Entry 9LGM (electron microscopy, 2.84 A resolution); this record covers chains A and N of the 5 polymer chains in the assembly.

[Chain A]
Molecule: Guanine nucleotide-binding protein G(s) subunit alpha isoforms short
From: Homo sapiens
Notes: EC 3.6.5.-
UniProtKB: P63092 (GNAS2_HUMAN); aligned in 2 segments with insertions or deletions, so no single offset holds: 6-64 ~ UniProt 6-64; 204-384 ~ UniProt 204-394
Chain sequence (248 residues; each row starts with the number of its first residue; note: 131 numbers in that range are skipped by the numbering (no residue carries them; nothing is unmodelled there)):
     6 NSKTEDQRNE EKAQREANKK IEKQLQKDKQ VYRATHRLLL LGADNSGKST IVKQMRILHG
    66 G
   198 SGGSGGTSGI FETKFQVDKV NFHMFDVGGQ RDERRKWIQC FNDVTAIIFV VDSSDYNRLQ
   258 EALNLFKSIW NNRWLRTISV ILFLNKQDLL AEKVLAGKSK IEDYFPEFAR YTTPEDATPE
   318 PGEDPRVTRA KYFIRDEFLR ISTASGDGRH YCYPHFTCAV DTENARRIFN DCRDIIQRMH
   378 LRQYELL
Disordered / not traced: 6-7, 198-204
Sequence notes: engineered mutation Asp49 (Gly in P63092), Asn50 (Glu in P63092), Ala362 (Ile372 in P63092), Ile365 (Val375 in P63092); linker (65-66, 198-203); conflict Asp249 (Ala in P63092), Asp252 (Ser in P63092)

[Chain N]
Molecule: Nanobody 35
From: Lama glama
Notes: antibody fragment or engineered binder
Chain sequence (157 residues; each row starts with the number of its first residue; numbers below 1 keep their minus sign (Met-22 is residue -22)):
   -22 MKYLLPTAAA GLLLLAAQPA MAMQVQLQES GGGLVQPGGS LRLSCAASGF TFSNYKMNWV
    38 RQAPGKGLEW VSDISQSGAS ISYTGSVKGR FTISRDNAKN TLYLQMNSLK PEDTAVYYCA
    98 RCPAPFTRDC FDVTSTTYAY RGQGTQVTVS SHHHHHH
Disordered / not traced: -22 to 0, 128-134

[Chain A / chain N interface]
Contacting residue pairs - 26 pairs, chain A then chain N:
  Arg228(A) with Thr114(N), hydrogen bond
  Asp229(A) with Ser112(N); Thr113(N), hydrogen bond (side chain-backbone); Thr114(N)
  Glu230(A) with Asp109(N); Thr114(N); Tyr115(N)
  Arg231(A) with Asp109(N), hydrogen bond (backbone-side chain)
  Arg232(A) with Pro100(N); Phe108(N); Asp109(N), hydrogen bond (backbone-side chain); Tyr115(N); Tyr117(N)
  Ile235(A) with Phe108(N), hydrophobic
  Gln257(A) with Trp47(N); Thr61(N)
  Asn261(A) with Trp47(N)
  Ser265(A) with Asp106(N); Cys107(N), hydrogen bond (side chain-backbone); Phe108(N)
  Asn268(A) with Arg105(N)
  Asn269(A) with Asp106(N); Phe108(N)
  Leu272(A) with Phe108(N), hydrophobic
  Tyr301(A) with Gly62(N)
  Pro303(A) with Gly62(N)
Also at the interface, not in a pair above, chain A (17 interface residues in all): Ile266, Arg270, Asp300
Also at the interface, not in a pair above, chain N (17 interface residues in all): Ser63, Lys65, Thr104

[In short]
Chain A and chain N each contribute 17 residues to their interface; the contacts include 5 hydrogen bonds.
Among the polar pairs are Arg228(A)-Thr114(N), Asp229(A)-Thr113(N) and Arg231(A)-Asp109(N).
Chain A is Guanine nucleotide-binding protein G(s) subunit alpha isoforms short (Homo sapiens) and chain N is
Nanobody 35 (Lama glama); the structure, Cryo-EM structure of GPR4 complexed with Gs in pH8.0, was determined
by electron microscopy together with 8ZCE, 8ZCF, 9JFT, 9JFV, 9JFW, 9JFX, 9JFZ and 9JHP from the same study.
